8VVH - chains A and L of the 4 polymer chains in the assembly; structure by electron microscopy, 3.95 A resolution.

# Chain A
Name: Glutamate receptor ionotropic, NMDA 1
Source organism: Rattus norvegicus
UniProt: P35439 (NMDZ1_RAT); residues 25-393 here = UniProt positions 25-393
Chain sequence (369 residues; numbered 25 to 393; the number before each row is that of its first residue):
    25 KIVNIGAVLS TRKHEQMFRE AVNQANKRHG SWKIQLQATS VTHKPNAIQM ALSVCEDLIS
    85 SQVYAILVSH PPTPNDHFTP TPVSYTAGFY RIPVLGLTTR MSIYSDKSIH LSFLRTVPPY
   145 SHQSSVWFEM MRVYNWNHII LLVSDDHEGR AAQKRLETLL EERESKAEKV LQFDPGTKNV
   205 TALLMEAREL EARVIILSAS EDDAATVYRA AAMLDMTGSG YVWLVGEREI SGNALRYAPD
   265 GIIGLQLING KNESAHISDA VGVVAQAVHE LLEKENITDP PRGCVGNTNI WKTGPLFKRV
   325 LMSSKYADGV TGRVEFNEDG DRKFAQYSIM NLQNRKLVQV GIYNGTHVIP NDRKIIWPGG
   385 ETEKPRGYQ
Unresolved in the structure: 53-57
Sequence notes: conflict Gln61 (Asn in P35439), Asp239 (Asn in P35439), Gln350 (Asn in P35439)
Swiss-Prot annotation at these positions:
  - glycosylation (N-linked (GlcNAc...) asparagine): Asn203, Asn276, Asn300, Asn368
Disulfides: Cys79-Cys308

# Chain L
Name: 003-102 Light
Source organism: Homo sapiens
Chain sequence (108 residues; row label = number of the first residue in the row):
     1 NFMLTQPHSV SESPGKTVTI SCTRSSGSIA SNYVQWYQQR PGSAPTTVIY EDNQRPSGVP
    61 DRFSGSIDSS SNSASLTISG LKTEDEADYY CQSYDSSTVV FGGGTKLT
Disulfides: Cys22-Cys91

# Interface between chain A and chain L
Residue-residue contacts (9):
  Arg260(A) with Ala30(L); Ser31(L); Tyr33(L)
  Arg359(A) with Tyr94(L); Asp95(L)
  Lys360(A) with Ser96(L); Ser97(L); Val99(L)
  Leu361(A) with Ser96(L)
Other interface residues (no listed pair), chain A (7 interface residues in all): Gly256, Asn257, Leu259
Other interface residues (no listed pair), chain L (10 interface residues in all): Asn32, Thr98

# Summary
The interface between chain A and chain L involves 7 residues on one side and 10 on the other.
Here chain A is Glutamate receptor ionotropic, NMDA 1 (Rattus norvegicus) and chain L is 003-102 Light (Homo
sapiens). Entry 8VVH (rat GluN1a-2B Fab 003-102 local refinement) was determined by electron microscopy (same
publication as 8VUH, 8VUJ, 8VUL, 8VUN, 8VUQ, 8VUR, 8VUT and 8VUY).
